3VK3 - chains A and B; structure by X-ray diffraction, 2.10 A resolution.

# Chain A (and B)
Protein: Methionine gamma-lyase
Source organism: Pseudomonas putida
Notes: EC 4.4.1.11; chain B of this document is another copy of the same molecule, construct and numbering; everything in this record applies to it too
UniProtKB: P13254 (MEGL_PSEPU); residues 1-398 here = UniProt positions 1-398
Sequence (398 residues; each row starts with the number of its first residue):
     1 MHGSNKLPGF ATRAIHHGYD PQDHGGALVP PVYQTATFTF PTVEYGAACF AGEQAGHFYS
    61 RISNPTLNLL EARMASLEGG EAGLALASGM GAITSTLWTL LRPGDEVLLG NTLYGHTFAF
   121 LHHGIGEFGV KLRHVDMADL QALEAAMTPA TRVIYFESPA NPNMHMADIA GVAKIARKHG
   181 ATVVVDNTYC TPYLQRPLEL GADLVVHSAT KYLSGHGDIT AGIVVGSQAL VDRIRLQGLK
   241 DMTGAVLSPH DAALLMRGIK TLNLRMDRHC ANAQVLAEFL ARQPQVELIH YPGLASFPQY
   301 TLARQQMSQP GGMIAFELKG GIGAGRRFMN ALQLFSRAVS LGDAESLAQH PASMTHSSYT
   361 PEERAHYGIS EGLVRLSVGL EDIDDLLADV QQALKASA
Disordered / not traced: 1 (chain B: 1-6)
Construct notes: engineered mutation H116 (Cys in P13254)
Modified / non-standard residues: K211 ((2S)-2-amino-6-[[3-hydroxy-2-methyl-5-(phosphonooxymethyl)pyridin-4-yl]methylideneamino]hexanoic acid; LLP)
Residues lining bound ligands:
  - methionine (MET), molecule 1: F50, F58, Y59
  - methionine (MET), molecule 2: Y114, H116, N161, K211, V339, S340, L341, Q349, R375
UniProt features mapped onto this chain:
  - binding site (pyridoxal 5'-phosphate): Y59 to R61, G89, M90, S208 to T210
  - binding site (substrate): Y114, R375
  - modified residue: K211 (N6-(pyridoxal phosphate)lysine)
  - mutagenesis: R61 (R61A/E/F: Loss of elimination activity against L-methionine), K240 (K240D/E: Marked decrease in elimination activity against both L-methionine and DL-homocysteine ...), D241 (D241H/R: 5 to 14-fold reduction in alpha,gamma-elimination activity against L-methionine, while no change in affinity for L-methionine)

# How chain A and chain B interact
Residue-residue contacts - 140 pairs, chain A then chain B:
  Q34(A) with D218(B); I219(B); D251(B)
  T35(A) with G217(B)
  A36(A) with T210(B); G217(B), hydrogen bond (backbone-backbone); I219(B)
  T37(A) with V339(B), hydrogen bond (side chain-backbone)
  F38(A) with A338(B)
  T39(A) with S336(B); R337(B)
  F40(A) with R337(B), hydrogen bond (backbone-side chain)
  P41(A) with R337(B), hydrogen bond (backbone-side chain)
  T42(A) with N330(B); R337(B)
  V43(A) with R326(B); M329(B), hydrophobic; N330(B), hydrogen bond (backbone-side chain); S353(B); M354(B), hydrophobic
  E44(A) with R326(B), salt bridge; N330(B), hydrogen bond
  A47(A) with S353(B); S357(B)
  F50(A) with M354(B); T355(B)
  Y59(A) with T210(B); K211(B); V339(B), hydrophobic; S340(B)
  R61(A) with S88(B); M90(B); Y114(B), hydrogen bond; H116(B); K211(B)
  I62(A) with H116(B)
  A87(A) with A87(B), hydrophobic; G244(B); V246(B)
  S88(A) with R61(B); G244(B), hydrogen bond (side chain-backbone); V246(B)
  M90(A) with R61(B); K240(B); D241(B); G244(B)
  G91(A) with T243(B); G244(B)
  T94(A) with D241(B); M242(B); T243(B), hydrogen bond (side chain-backbone)
  W98(A) with W98(B), hydrophobic; F128(B), hydrophobic; M242(B), hydrogen bond (side chain-backbone)
  L101(A) with F128(B)
  R102(A) with H123(B), hydrogen bond (side chain-backbone); E127(B), salt bridge; F128(B)
  P103(A) with E127(B); F128(B), hydrophobic
  Y114(A) with R61(B), hydrogen bond
  H116(A) with R61(B); I62(B); K240(B), hydrogen bond; D241(B), salt bridge
  A119(A) with D241(B)
  F120(A) with D241(B); M242(B), hydrophobic
  H123(A) with R102(B), hydrogen bond (backbone-side chain)
  G124(A) with M242(B)
  E127(A) with R102(B), salt bridge; P103(B)
  F128(A) with W98(B), hydrophobic; L101(B); R102(B); P103(B), hydrophobic; F128(B)
  T210(A) with A36(B); Y59(B)
  K211(A) with Y59(B); R61(B)
  G217(A) with T35(B); A36(B), hydrogen bond (backbone-backbone)
  D218(A) with Q34(B)
  I219(A) with Q34(B); A36(B)
  T220(A) with R61(B)
  K240(A) with M90(B); H116(B)
  D241(A) with M90(B); T94(B); H116(B); A119(B); F120(B)
  M242(A) with T94(B); W98(B), hydrogen bond (backbone-side chain); F120(B), hydrophobic; G124(B); F128(B), hydrophobic
  T243(A) with G91(B); T94(B), hydrogen bond (backbone-side chain); T243(B); A245(B)
  G244(A) with A87(B); S88(B), hydrogen bond (backbone-side chain); M90(B); G91(B); A245(B)
  A245(A) with T243(B); G244(B); A245(B), hydrophobic
  V246(A) with A87(B); S88(B)
  S248(A) with S248(B); D251(B), hydrogen bond
  H250(A) with H250(B)
  D251(A) with Q34(B); S248(B), hydrogen bond
  R326(A) with V43(B); E44(B)
  M329(A) with V43(B), hydrophobic
  N330(A) with T42(B); V43(B); E44(B)
  S336(A) with T39(B)
  R337(A) with T39(B); F40(B), hydrogen bond (backbone-backbone); P41(B), hydrogen bond (side chain-backbone); T42(B)
  A338(A) with F38(B)
  V339(A) with T37(B); F50(B), hydrophobic
  S340(A) with T37(B)
  S353(A) with V43(B); A47(B)
  M354(A) with V43(B), hydrophobic; A47(B); F50(B)
  T355(A) with F50(B)
  S357(A) with A47(B)
Other interface residues (no listed pair), chain A (67 interface residues in all): F58, S60, I125, V130, L254, D343
Other interface residues (no listed pair), chain B (65 interface residues in all): S60, I125, V130, T220, D343

# Summary
67 residues of chain A and 65 residues of chain B are in contact, with 22 hydrogen bonds and 4 salt bridges.
Among the polar pairs are E44(A)-R326(B), R102(A)-E127(B) and H116(A)-D241(B). Chain A binds methionine.
Chain A and chain B are both Methionine gamma-lyase (Pseudomonas putida); the structure, Crystal Structure of
L-Methionine gamma-Lyase from Pseudomonas putida C116H Mutant Complexed with L-methionine, was determined by
X-ray diffraction together with 3VK2 and 3VK4 from the same study.
